PDB entry 6ZY3 | electron microscopy, 3.30 A resolution | chains B and G of the 12 polymer chains in the assembly

== Chain B ==
Protein: ABC transporter maintaining OM lipid asymmetry, cytoplasmic STAS component
Source organism: Escherichia coli
UniProt: W8T4U6 (W8T4U6_ECOLX); residue numbers follow UniProt; this construct covers 1-97
Sequence (105 residues; numbered 1 to 105; the number before each row is that of its first residue):
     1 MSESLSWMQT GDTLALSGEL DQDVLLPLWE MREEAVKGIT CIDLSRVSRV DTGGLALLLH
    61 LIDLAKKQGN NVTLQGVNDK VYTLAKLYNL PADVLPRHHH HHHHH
Disordered / not traced: 99-105
Sequence notes: expression tag (98-105)

== Chain G ==
Protein: Toluene tolerance protein Ttg2A
Source organism: Escherichia coli 909945-2
UniProt: V0AC37 (V0AC37_ECOLX); residues 1-269 here = UniProt positions 1-269
Sequence (269 residues; row label = number of the first residue in the row):
     1 MEQSVANLVD MRDVSFTRGN RCIFDNISLT VPRGKITAIM GPSGIGKTTL LRLIGGQIAP
    61 DHGEILFDGE NIPAMSRSRL YTVRKRMSML FQSGALFTDM NVFDNVAYPL REHTQLPAPL
   121 LHSTVMMKLE AVGLRGAAKL MPSELSGGMA RRAALARAIA LEPDLIMFDE PFVGQDPITM
   181 GVLVKLISEL NSALGVTCVV VSHDVPEVLS IADHAWILAD KKIVAHGSAQ ALQANPDPRV
   241 RQFLDGIADG PVPFRYPAGD YHADLLPGS
Disordered / not traced: 1-5, 268-269
Reported in the primary citation:
  - mutagenesis - E170A, H203A: decreased catalytic activity on ATPase
  - mutagenesis - Y256D, H262D: unchanged catalytic activity (ATPase and transport activity)
  - mutagenesis - Y256D, H262D: unchanged growth in response to chlorpromazine
  - mutagenesis - E144A, S146A, R151A: decreased catalytic activity (ATPase activities)
  - mutagenesis - S146A, R151A: abolished growth in response to chlorpromazine

== Interface between chain B and chain G ==
Pairs across the interface (7):
  Leu59(B) - Leu265(G)  hydrophobic
  Leu59(B) - Leu266(G)
  His60(B) - Leu266(G)
  Asp63(B) - Leu266(G)
  Tyr88(B) - Tyr261(G)  hydrogen bond (backbone-side chain)
  Asn89(B) - Tyr261(G)
  Pro91(B) - Tyr261(G)
Other interface residues (no listed pair), chain B (8 interface residues in all): Leu90, Val94
Other interface residues (no listed pair), chain G (5 interface residues in all): Arg255, His262
Interface features reported in the paper:
  - hot spots on chain B (mutagenesis) - W29E, Y88E: decreased stability with Toluene tolerance protein Ttg2A (chain G)

== Summary ==
8 residues of chain B and 5 residues of chain G are in contact, with 1 hydrogen bond. The hydrogen-bonded pair
is Tyr88(B)-Tyr261(G). From the paper: E144A, S146A and R151A of chain G reduce catalytic activity (ATPase
activities); E170A and H203A of chain G reduce catalytic activity on ATPase; 9 substitutions were tested in
all.
Here chain B is ABC transporter maintaining OM lipid asymmetry, cytoplasmic STAS component (Escherichia coli)
and chain G is Toluene tolerance protein Ttg2A (Escherichia coli 909945-2). Entry 6ZY3 (Cryo-EM structure of
MlaFEDB in complex with phospholipid) was determined by electron microscopy (same publication as 6ZY2, 6ZY4
and 6ZY9).
